8DGH - chains A and B; structure by solution NMR.

[Chain A]
Molecule: Calmodulin-1
Organism: Homo sapiens
UniProtKB: P0DP23 (CALM1_HUMAN); numbering as in UniProt (aligned over 1-149)
Chain sequence (149 residues; each row starts with the number of its first residue):
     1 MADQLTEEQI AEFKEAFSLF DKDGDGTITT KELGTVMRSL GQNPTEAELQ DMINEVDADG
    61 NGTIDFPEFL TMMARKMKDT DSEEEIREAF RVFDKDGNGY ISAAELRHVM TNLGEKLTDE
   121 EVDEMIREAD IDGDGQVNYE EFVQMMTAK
Unresolved in the structure: 1-81

[Chain B]
Molecule: Cyclic nucleotide-gated cation channel beta-1
Notes: fragment: C-terminal site, residues 1128-1139
UniProtKB: Q14028 (CNGB1_HUMAN); numbering as in UniProt (aligned over 1128-1139)
Chain sequence (12 residues; each row starts with the number of its first residue):
  1128 KLAHLRARLK EL

[Interface between chain A and chain B]
Residue-residue contacts (12; chain A residue first):
  Glu-85(A) / Arg-1133(B)
  Ala-89(A) / Arg-1133(B)
  Val-92(A) / Leu-1136(B)
  Met-110(A) / Leu-1132(B)
  Leu-113(A) / Leu-1132(B)
  Leu-113(A) / Arg-1135(B)
  Leu-113(A) / Leu-1136(B)
  Leu-113(A) / Leu-1139(B)
  Glu-115(A) / Arg-1135(B)
  Met-145(A) / Leu-1129(B)
  Met-146(A) / Leu-1132(B)
  Met-146(A) / Arg-1133(B)
Other interface residues (no listed pair), chain A (11 interface residues in all): Phe-93, Val-109, Gly-114
Other interface residues (no listed pair), chain B (7 interface residues in all): Lys-1137
Interface features reported in the paper:
  - interface residues, chain A: Ala-89(A), Val-92(A), Phe-93(A), Val-109(A), Met-110(A), Leu-113(A), Met-145(A), Met-146(A)
  - interface residues, chain B: Leu-1129(B), Leu-1132(B), Leu-1136(B)
  - hot spots on chain B (mutagenesis) - L1132E (54 +/- 5 uM), L1136E (84 +/- 10 uM): decreased binding to CaM C-lobe

[Overview]
Chain A and chain B form an interface of 11 and 7 residues respectively. From the paper: L1132E and L1136E of
chain B reduce binding to CaM C-lobe; interface residues Ala-89(A), Val-92(A) and Leu-1129(B) among others.
Here chain A is Calmodulin-1 (Homo sapiens) and chain B is Cyclic nucleotide-gated cation channel beta-1.
Entry 8DGH (NMR Structure of calmodulin bound to C-terminal site in the beta-subunit of cyclic
nucleotide-gated channel) was determined by solution NMR (same publication as 8DGK).
